Entry 8ZMT (electron microscopy, 2.52 A resolution); this record covers chains C and H of the 20 polymer chains in the assembly.

[Chain C]
Molecule: Cytochrome b
From: Saccharomyces cerevisiae
UniProtKB: A0A0G3F5W7 (A0A0G3F5W7_YEASX); numbering as in UniProt (aligned over 1-385)
Chain sequence (385 residues; row label = number of the first residue in the row):
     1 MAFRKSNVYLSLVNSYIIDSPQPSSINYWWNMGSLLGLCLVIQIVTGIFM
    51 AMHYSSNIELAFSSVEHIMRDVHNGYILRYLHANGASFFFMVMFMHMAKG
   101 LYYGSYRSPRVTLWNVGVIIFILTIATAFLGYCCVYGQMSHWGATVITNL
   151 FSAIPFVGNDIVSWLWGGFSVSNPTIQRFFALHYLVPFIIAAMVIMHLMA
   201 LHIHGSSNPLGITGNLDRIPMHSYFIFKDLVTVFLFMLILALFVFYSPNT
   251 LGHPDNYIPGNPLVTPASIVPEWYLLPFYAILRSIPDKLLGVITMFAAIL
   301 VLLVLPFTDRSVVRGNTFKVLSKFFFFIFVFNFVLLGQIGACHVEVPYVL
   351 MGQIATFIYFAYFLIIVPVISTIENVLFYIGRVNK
Bound ions: heme Fe site 1: His82, His183; heme Fe site 2: His96, His197
Small-molecule neighbours:
  - phosphatidic acid (6PH; (1R)-2-(phosphonooxy)-1-[(tridecanoyloxy)methyl]ethyl pentadecanoate), molecule 1: Ile17, Ser34, His222, Ser223, Ile226, Asp229, Leu230, Val233, Phe234, Met237
  - phosphatidic acid (6PH), molecule 2: Ile42, Leu81, Met237, Leu240, Ala241
  - 3-sn-phosphatidylethanolamine (8PE; (2R)-3-{[(S)-(2-aminoethoxy)(hydroxy)phosphoryl]oxy}-2-(tetradecanoyloxy)propyl octadecanoate): Trp29, Phe94, Met95, Met97, Ala98, Lys99, Tyr102, Tyr103, Phe121, Phe278, Leu302, Thr317, Lys323, Phe326, Phe327, Phe329, Val330, Phe331, Phe333, Val334, Tyr359
  - 3-sn-phosphatidylethanolamine (9PE; (1R)-2-{[(S)-(2-aminoethoxy)(hydroxy)phosphoryl]oxy}-1-[(heptanoyloxy)methyl]ethyl octadecanoate), molecule 1: Phe3, Ser6, Asn7, Tyr9, Leu10, Leu12, Val13, Ile195
  - 3-sn-phosphatidylethanolamine (9PE), molecule 2: Thr112, Asn115, Val116, Ile119, Ala192, Ile195, Met196, Met199
  - Metyltetraprole (A1D6P; 1-[2-[[1-(4-chlorophenyl)pyrazol-3-yl]oxymethyl]-3-methyl-phenyl]-4-methyl-1,2,3,4-tetrazol-5-one): Ile125, Ala126, Ala128, Phe129, Tyr132, Met139, Gly143, Val146, Ile147, Ile269, Val270, Pro271, Glu272, Tyr274, Leu275, Tyr279, Met295, Phe296
  - cardiolipin (CN3; (2R,5S,11R,14R)-5,8,11-trihydroxy-2-(nonanoyloxy)-5,11-dioxido-16-oxo-14-[(propanoyloxy)methyl]-4,6,10,12,15-pentaoxa-5,11-diphosphanonadec-1-yl undecanoate): Asn27, Tyr28, Trp29, Met32, Leu35, Phe88, Met91, Val92, Met95, Val231, Thr232, Leu235, Phe236, Ile239
  - cardiolipin (CN5; (5S,11R)-5,8,11-trihydroxy-5,11-dioxido-17-oxo-4,6,10,12,16-pentaoxa-5,11-diphosphaoctadec-1-yl pentadecanoate): Leu12, Tyr16, Ile195, Leu198, Met199
  - heme (HEM), molecule 1: Trp30, Gly33, Ser34, Leu36, Gly37, Phe89, Met93, His96, Met97, Lys99, Ser105, Leu113, Trp114, Gly117, Val118, Ile120, Phe121, Val194, His197, Leu198, Leu201, Gly205, Ser206, Ser207
  - heme (HEM), molecule 2: Leu40, Gln43, Ile44, Gly47, Ile48, Met50, Ala51, Tyr54, Val65, Arg79, His82, Ala83, Ala86, Phe89, Thr127, Ala128, Gly131, Tyr132, Val135, Phe180, His183, Tyr184, Pro187, Tyr274
  - UQ6 (5-(3,7,11,15,19,23-hexamethyl-tetracosa-2,6,10,14,18,22-hexaenyl)-2,3-dimethoxy-6-methyl-benzene-1,4-diol), molecule 1: Tyr16, Ile17, Ser20, Gly33, Ser34, Gly37, Leu40, Val41, Ile44, Val45, Ile48, Phe49, Ala191, Val194, Leu198, Leu201, Met221, Asp229
  - UQ6, molecule 2: Trp164, Leu182, Leu185

[Chain H]
Molecule: Cytochrome b-c1 complex subunit 8
From: Saccharomyces cerevisiae
UniProtKB: A0A6A5PU80 (A0A6A5PU80_YEASX); residue numbers follow UniProt; this construct covers 2-94
Chain sequence (93 residues; each row starts with the number of its first residue):
     2 GPPSGKTYMGWWGHMGGPKQKGITSYAVSPYAQKPLQGIFHNAVFNSFRR
    52 FKSQFLYVLIPAGIYWYWWKNGNEYNEFLYSKAGREELERVNV
Small-molecule neighbours: 3-sn-phosphatidylethanolamine (8PE; (2R)-3-{[(S)-(2-aminoethoxy)(hydroxy)phosphoryl]oxy}-2-(tetradecanoyloxy)propyl octadecanoate): Arg51, Gln55, Val59

[Chain C / chain H interface]
Contacting residue pairs (48; chain C residue first):
  Ser15(C) - Trp12(H)
  Asp19(C) - Trp12(H)
  Asp19(C) - Trp13(H)  hydrogen bond (backbone-side chain)
  Pro21(C) - Trp12(H)
  Pro21(C) - Trp13(H)  hydrophobic
  His202(C) - Met10(H)
  Ile203(C) - Thr8(H)
  His204(C) - Tyr9(H)
  His204(C) - Met10(H)
  Asn215(C) - Tyr9(H)  hydrogen bond (side chain-backbone)
  Asn215(C) - Met10(H)
  Asn215(C) - Met16(H)
  Asn215(C) - Gly17(H)
  Leu216(C) - Gln21(H)
  Arg218(C) - Met10(H)
  Arg218(C) - Trp13(H)
  Pro220(C) - Trp13(H)
  Lys323(C) - Gln55(H)  hydrogen bond
  Phe324(C) - Ile61(H)  hydrophobic
  Phe324(C) - Pro62(H)  hydrophobic
  Phe327(C) - Tyr58(H)
  Phe327(C) - Val59(H)  hydrophobic
  Phe327(C) - Pro62(H)
  Ile328(C) - Pro62(H)  hydrophobic
  Ile328(C) - Tyr66(H)
  Phe331(C) - Val59(H)
  Phe331(C) - Pro62(H)
  Phe331(C) - Ala63(H)  hydrophobic
  Phe331(C) - Tyr66(H)
  Asn332(C) - Tyr66(H)  hydrogen bond
  Leu335(C) - Tyr66(H)  hydrophobic
  Leu335(C) - Trp69(H)  hydrophobic
  Leu335(C) - Trp70(H)  hydrophobic
  Gln338(C) - Trp70(H)
  Cys342(C) - Trp70(H)  hydrophobic
  Glu345(C) - Asn77(H)
  Glu345(C) - Tyr81(H)
  Val346(C) - Asn77(H)
  Val346(C) - Leu80(H)  hydrophobic
  Val346(C) - Val92(H)
  Pro347(C) - Gly73(H)
  Pro347(C) - Asn77(H)
  Tyr348(C) - Trp70(H)  hydrophobic
  Tyr348(C) - Gly73(H)
  Tyr348(C) - Asn74(H)  hydrogen bond
  Tyr348(C) - Asn77(H)
  Met351(C) - Trp69(H)
  Ile358(C) - Tyr66(H)
Interface residues without a listed pair, chain C (33 interface residues in all): Ser20, Tyr102, Pro109, Gly205, Ile219, Val320, Ile339, Ile354
Interface residues without a listed pair, chain H (27 interface residues in all): Gly18, Pro19, Tyr76, Asn93

[In short]
33 residues of chain C face 27 of chain H across their interface; the contacts include 5 hydrogen bonds. Polar
contacts include Asp19(C)-Trp13(H), Asn215(C)-Tyr9(H) and Lys323(C)-Gln55(H). One
3-sn-phosphatidylethanolamine molecule is bound between chain C and chain H.
Here chain C is Cytochrome b and chain H is Cytochrome b-c1 complex subunit 8, both from Saccharomyces
cerevisiae. Entry 8ZMT (Cryo-EM structure of Saccharomyces cerevisiae bc1 complex in Metyltetraprole-bound
state) was determined by electron microscopy (same publication as 8YHQ and 8YIN).
